Entry 5JTO (solution NMR); this record covers chains B and D of the 8 polymer chains in the assembly.

# Chain B (and D)
Molecule: Protein-export protein SecB
From: Escherichia coli O157:H7
Notes: chain D of this document is another copy of the same molecule, construct and numbering; everything in this record applies to it too
Reference sequence: P0AG88 (SECB_ECO57); numbering as in UniProt (aligned over 1-155)
Amino-acid sequence (155 residues; each row starts with the number of its first residue):
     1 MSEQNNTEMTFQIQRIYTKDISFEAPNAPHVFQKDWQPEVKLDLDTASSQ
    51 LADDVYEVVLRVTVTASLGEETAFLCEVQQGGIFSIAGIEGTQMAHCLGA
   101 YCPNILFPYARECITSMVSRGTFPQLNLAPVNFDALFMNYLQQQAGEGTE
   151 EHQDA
What the authors report for this chain:
  - mutagenesis - V40A/L42A/L44A (40-fold): decreased binding to Alkaline phosphatase

# Chain B / chain D interface
Pairs across the interface (24):
  F11(B) - P130(D)
  I13(B) - N127(D)
  I13(B) - A129(D)
  R15(B) - N127(D)
  I16(B) - Q125(D)
  I16(B) - N127(D)
  Y101(B) - P130(D)
  I105(B) - R111(D)
  I105(B) - P130(D)
  F107(B) - Y109(D)
  P108(B) - P108(D)
  P108(B) - E112(D)
  Y109(B) - R111(D)
  Y109(B) - E112(D)
  Y109(B) - T115(D)
  R111(B) - I16(D)
  R111(B) - Y109(D)
  E112(B) - E112(D)
  E112(B) - S116(D)
  E112(B) - R120(D)
  P130(B) - I13(D)
  P130(B) - I16(D)
  P130(B) - Y109(D)
  N132(B) - Y101(D)
Interface residues without a listed pair, chain B (14 interface residues in all): N104
Interface residues without a listed pair, chain D (15 interface residues in all): L128

# Overview
Chain B and chain D form an interface of 14 and 15 residues respectively. The paper reports that
V40A/L42A/L44A of chain B reduce binding to Alkaline phosphatase.
Chain B and chain D are both Protein-export protein SecB (Escherichia coli O157:H7); the structure, The
structure of chaperone SecB in complex with unstructured proPhoA binding site d, was determined by solution
NMR (same publication as 5JTL, 5JTM, 5JTN, 5JTP, 5JTQ and 5JTR).
